Entry 7Z1M (electron microscopy, 3.40 A resolution); this record covers chains B and R of the 20 polymer chains in the assembly.

[Chain B]
Molecule: DNA-directed RNA polymerase III subunit RPC2
Source organism: Saccharomyces cerevisiae W303
Notes: EC 2.7.7.6
UniProt: P22276 (RPC2_YEAST); residue numbers follow UniProt; this construct covers 1-1149
Sequence (1149 residues; row label = number of the first residue in the row):
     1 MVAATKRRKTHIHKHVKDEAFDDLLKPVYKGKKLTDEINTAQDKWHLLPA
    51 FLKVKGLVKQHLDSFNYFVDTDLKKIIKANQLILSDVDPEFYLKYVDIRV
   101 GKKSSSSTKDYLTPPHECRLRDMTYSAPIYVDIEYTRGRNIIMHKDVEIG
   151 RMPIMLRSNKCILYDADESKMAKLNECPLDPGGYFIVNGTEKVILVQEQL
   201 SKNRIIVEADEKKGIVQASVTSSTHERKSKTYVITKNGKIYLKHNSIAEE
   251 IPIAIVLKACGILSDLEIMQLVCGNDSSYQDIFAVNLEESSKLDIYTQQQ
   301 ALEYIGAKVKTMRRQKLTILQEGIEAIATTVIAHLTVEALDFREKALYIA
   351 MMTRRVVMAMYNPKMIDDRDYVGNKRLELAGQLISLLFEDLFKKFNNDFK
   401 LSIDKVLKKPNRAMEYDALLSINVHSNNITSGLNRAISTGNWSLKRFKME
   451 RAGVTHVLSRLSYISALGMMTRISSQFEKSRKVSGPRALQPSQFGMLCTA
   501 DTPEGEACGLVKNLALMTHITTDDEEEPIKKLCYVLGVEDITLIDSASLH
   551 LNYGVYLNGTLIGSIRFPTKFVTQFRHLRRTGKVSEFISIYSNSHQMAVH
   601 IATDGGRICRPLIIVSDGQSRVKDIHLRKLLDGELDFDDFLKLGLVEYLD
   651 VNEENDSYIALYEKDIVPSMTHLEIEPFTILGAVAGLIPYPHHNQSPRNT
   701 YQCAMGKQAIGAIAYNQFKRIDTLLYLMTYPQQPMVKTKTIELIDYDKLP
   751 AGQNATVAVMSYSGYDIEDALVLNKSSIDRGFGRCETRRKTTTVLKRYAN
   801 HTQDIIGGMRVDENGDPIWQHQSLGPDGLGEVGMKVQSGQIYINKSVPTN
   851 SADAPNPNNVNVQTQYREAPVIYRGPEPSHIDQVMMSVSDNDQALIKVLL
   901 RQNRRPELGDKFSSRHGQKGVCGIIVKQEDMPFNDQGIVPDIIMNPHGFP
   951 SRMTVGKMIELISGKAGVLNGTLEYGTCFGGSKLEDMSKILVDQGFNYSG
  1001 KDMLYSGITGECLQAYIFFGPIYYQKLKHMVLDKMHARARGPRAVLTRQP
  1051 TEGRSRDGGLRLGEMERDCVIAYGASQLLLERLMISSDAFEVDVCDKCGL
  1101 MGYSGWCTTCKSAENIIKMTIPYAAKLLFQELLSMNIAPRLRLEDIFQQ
Disordered / not traced: 1-37, 852-862
Ion coordination: Zn2+: Cys1095, Cys1098, Cys1107, Cys1110
Swiss-Prot annotation at these positions:
  - zinc finger: Cys1095 to Cys1110 (C4-type)
  - binding site (Zn(2+)): Cys1095, Cys1098, Cys1107, Cys1110
From the paper describing this entry:
  - mutagenesis - Q199R, R481G: decreased growth
  - mutagenesis - K448A, R451V: unchanged growth

[Chain R]
Molecule: 19-nt RNA strand
Sequence (19 nucleotides; numbered 1 to 19; the number before each row is that of its first residue):
     1 UAUGCAUAACGCCACAGAG
Disordered / not traced: 1-11
Ion coordination: Mg2+: G19 (shared with 2 residues of chain A)

[How chain B and chain R interact]
Residue-residue contacts (13; chain B residue first):
  His456(B) with C15(R), hydrogen bond to the sugar; A16(R), phosphate contact
  Arg472(B) with A16(R), salt bridge to the phosphate
  Glu504(B) with A18(R), phosphate contact; G19(R), phosphate contact
  Met705(B) with A18(R), phosphate contact
  Gln708(B) with G17(R), hydrogen bond to the phosphate; A18(R), hydrogen bond to the phosphate
  Lys911(B) with A18(R), hydrogen bond to the phosphate; G19(R), salt bridge to the phosphate
  Lys919(B) with G19(R), salt bridge to the phosphate
  His1029(B) with G17(R), sugar contact; A18(R), sugar contact
Interface residues without a listed pair, chain B (10 interface residues in all): Lys707, Lys1028

[In short]
The interface between chain B and chain R involves 10 residues on one side and 5 on the other, with 4 hydrogen
bonds and 3 salt bridges. Polar pairs include His456(B)-C15(R), Gln708(B)-G17(R) and Gln708(B)-A18(R). The
paper reports that Q199R and R481G of chain B reduce growth; K448A and R451V of chain B leave growth
unchanged.
Chain B is DNA-directed RNA polymerase III subunit RPC2 (Saccharomyces cerevisiae W303) and chain R is a 19-nt
RNA strand; the structure, Structure of yeast RNA Polymerase III Elongation Complex (EC), was determined by
electron microscopy together with 7Z1L, 7Z1N and 7Z1O from the same study.
